Entry 8FYC (electron microscopy, 4.10 A resolution (low resolution: residue-level contacts below are approximate; hydrogen-bond / salt-bridge calls are withheld)); this record covers chains C and H of the 11 polymer chains in the assembly.

[Chain C]
Molecule: Cas1
Sequence (311 residues; each row starts with the number of its first residue):
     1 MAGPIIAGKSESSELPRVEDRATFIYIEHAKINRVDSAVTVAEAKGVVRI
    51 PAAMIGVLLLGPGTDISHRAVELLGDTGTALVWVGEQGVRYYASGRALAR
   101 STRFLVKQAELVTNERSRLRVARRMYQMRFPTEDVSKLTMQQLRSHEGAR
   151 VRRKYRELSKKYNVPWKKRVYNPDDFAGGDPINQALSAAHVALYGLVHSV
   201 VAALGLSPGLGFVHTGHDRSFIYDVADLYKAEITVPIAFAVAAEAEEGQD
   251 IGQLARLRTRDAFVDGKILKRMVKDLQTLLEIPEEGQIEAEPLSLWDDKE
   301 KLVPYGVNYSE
Disordered / not traced: 1

[Chain H]
Molecule: 31-nt DNA strand
Sequence (31 nucleotides; row label = number of the first residue in the row):
     1 AAACGGAGACCTGGTCTCAATCTGCGTGTTC

[Interface between chain C and chain H]
Contacting residue pairs (16; chain C residue first):
  Ile-6(C) / DC25(H)
  Lys-9(C) / DG24(H)
  Arg-34(C) / DG24(H)
  Arg-69(C) / DG24(H)
  Glu-72(C) / DG24(H)
  Leu-293(C) / DG28(H)
  Tyr-305(C) / DT27(H)
  Tyr-305(C) / DG28(H)
  Gly-306(C) / DT29(H)
  Gly-306(C) / DT30(H)
  Gly-306(C) / DC31(H)
  Val-307(C) / DT29(H)
  Val-307(C) / DC31(H)
  Asn-308(C) / DT29(H)
  Asn-308(C) / DC31(H)
  Tyr-309(C) / DT29(H)
Interface residues without a listed pair, chain C (13 interface residues in all): Ala-7, Glu-311
Interface residues without a listed pair, chain H (8 interface residues in all): DT23

[Overview]
The interface between chain C and chain H involves 13 residues on one side and 8 on the other.
Chain C is Cas1 and chain H is a 31-nt DNA strand; the structure, Cryo-EM structure of
Cas1:Cas2-DEDDh:half-site integration complex linear CRISPR repeat conformation, was determined by electron
microscopy together with 8FY9, 8FYA, 8FYB and 8FYD from the same study.
